Entry 8IMN (electron microscopy, 3.07 A resolution); this record covers chains 5 and J of the 40 polymer chains in the assembly.

Chain 5:
Molecule: CpcN
Organism: Anthocerotibacter panamensis
Sequence (1182 residues; each row starts with the number of its first residue):
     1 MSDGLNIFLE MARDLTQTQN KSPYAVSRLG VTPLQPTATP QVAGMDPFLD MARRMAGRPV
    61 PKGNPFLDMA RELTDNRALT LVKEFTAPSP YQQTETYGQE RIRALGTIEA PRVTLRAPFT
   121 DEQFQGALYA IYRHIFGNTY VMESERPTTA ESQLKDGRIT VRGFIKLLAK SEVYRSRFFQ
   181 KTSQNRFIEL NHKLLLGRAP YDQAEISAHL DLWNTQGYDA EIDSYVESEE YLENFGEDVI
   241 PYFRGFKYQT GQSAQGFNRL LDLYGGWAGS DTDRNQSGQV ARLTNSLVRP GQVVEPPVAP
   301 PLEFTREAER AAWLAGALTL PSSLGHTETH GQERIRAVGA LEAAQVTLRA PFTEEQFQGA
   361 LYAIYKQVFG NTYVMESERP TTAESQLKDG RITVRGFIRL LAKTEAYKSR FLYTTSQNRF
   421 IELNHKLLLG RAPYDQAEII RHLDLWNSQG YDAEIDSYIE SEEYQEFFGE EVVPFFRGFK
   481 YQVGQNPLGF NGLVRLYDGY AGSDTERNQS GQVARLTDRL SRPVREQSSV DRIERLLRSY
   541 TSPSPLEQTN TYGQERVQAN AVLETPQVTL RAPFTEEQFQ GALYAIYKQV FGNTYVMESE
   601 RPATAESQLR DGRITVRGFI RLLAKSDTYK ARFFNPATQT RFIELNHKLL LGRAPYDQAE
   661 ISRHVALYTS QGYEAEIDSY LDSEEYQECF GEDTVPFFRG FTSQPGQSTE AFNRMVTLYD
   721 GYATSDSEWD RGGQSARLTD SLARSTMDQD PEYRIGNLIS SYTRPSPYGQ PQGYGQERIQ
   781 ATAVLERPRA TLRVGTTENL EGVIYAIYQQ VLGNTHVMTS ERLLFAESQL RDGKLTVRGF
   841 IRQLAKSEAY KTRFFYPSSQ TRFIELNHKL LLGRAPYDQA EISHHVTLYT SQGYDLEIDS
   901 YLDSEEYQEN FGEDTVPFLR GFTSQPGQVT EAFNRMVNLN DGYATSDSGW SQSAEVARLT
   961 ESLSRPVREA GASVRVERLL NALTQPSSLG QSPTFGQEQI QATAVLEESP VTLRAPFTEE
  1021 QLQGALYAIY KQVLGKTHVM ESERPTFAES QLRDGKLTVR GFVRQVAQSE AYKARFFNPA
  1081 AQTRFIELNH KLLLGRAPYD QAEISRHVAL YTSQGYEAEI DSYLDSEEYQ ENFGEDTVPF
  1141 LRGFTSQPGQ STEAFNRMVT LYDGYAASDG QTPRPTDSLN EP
Not modelled in the structure: 1-46, 749-1182
Residues lining bound ligands:
  - phycocyanobilin (CYC), molecule 1: G98, Q99, F246, K247, Y248, Q252, S253, A254, F257
  - phycocyanobilin (CYC), molecule 2: R133, N138, T139, Y140, W267, A268, S270, T272, R274
  - phycocyanobilin (CYC), molecule 3: T149, S152, Q153, K155, D156, R158
  - phycocyanobilin (CYC), molecule 4: S183, Q184, N185, Q203, S207, L210, W213
  - phycocyanobilin (CYC), molecule 5: E328, G331, Q332, F479, K480, Y481, Q485, N486, P487, F490
  - phycocyanobilin (CYC), molecule 6: K366, N371, T372, Y373, Y500, A501, G502, S503, T505, R507
  - phycocyanobilin (CYC), molecule 7: T382, S385, Q386, K388, D389
  - phycocyanobilin (CYC), molecule 8: S416, Q417, N418, Q436, I440, L443, W446, R525
  - phycocyanobilin (CYC), molecule 9: G553, F701, T702, S703, Q707, S708, T709, F712
  - phycocyanobilin (CYC), molecule 10: Y584, K588, N593, T594, Y595, V596, R632, Y722, A723, S725, S727, W729
  - phycocyanobilin (CYC), molecule 11: T604, S607, Q608, D611
  - phycocyanobilin (CYC), molecule 12: T638, Q639, T640, Q658, S662, V665

Chain J:
Molecule: CpcB
Organism: Anthocerotibacter panamensis
Sequence (172 residues; each row starts with the number of its first residue):
     1 MNDVFTRAIA QADLKGSFLL ESDLDKLASF AKEGVKRLDA VAALTNNAPA IISDAAHKLF
    61 AEQQELIQPG GNAYPHRRMA ACLRDMEIIL RYVSYALLAG DASVLDDRCL NGLRETYNAL
   121 GTPTQSVARA VQLMKDAAMV HLKSTANVTV GDCSSLYSEA ATYFDKAAAS IA
Residues lining bound ligands:
  - phycocyanobilin (CYC), molecule 1: V35, K36, L38, D39, A42, L142, K143, S144, T145, V148, T149, V150, G151, D152, C153, Y157
  - phycocyanobilin (CYC), molecule 2: H57, F60, I67, Y74, P75, H76, M79
  - phycocyanobilin (CYC), molecule 3: L59, L66, N72, R77, R78, A81, C82, R84, D85, I88, Y92, R108, C109, L113, Y117, L120, T122, P123, S126, V127, A130

Interface between chain 5 and chain J:
Pairs across the interface (56; chain 5 residue first):
  E84(5) - Q64(J)
  E84(5) - Q68(J)  hydrogen bond (backbone-side chain)
  F85(5) - Q68(J)
  F85(5) - P69(J)
  T86(5) - P69(J)
  A87(5) - Q68(J)  hydrogen bond (backbone-side chain)
  A87(5) - P69(J)
  P88(5) - Q68(J)  hydrogen bond (backbone-side chain)
  P88(5) - P69(J)
  S89(5) - E65(J)
  S89(5) - P69(J)  hydrogen bond (backbone-backbone)
  S89(5) - G70(J)  hydrogen bond (side chain-backbone)
  S89(5) - G71(J)  hydrogen bond (side chain-backbone)
  P90(5) - E65(J)
  Y91(5) - E65(J)  hydrogen bond
  Y91(5) - L66(J)
  Y91(5) - G70(J)
  Y91(5) - P123(J)
  Q92(5) - G70(J)
  Q93(5) - G70(J)  hydrogen bond (backbone-backbone)
  Q93(5) - R78(J)  hydrogen bond
  Q93(5) - G121(J)
  T94(5) - R78(J)  hydrogen bond (backbone-side chain)
  E95(5) - P75(J)
  E95(5) - R77(J)  salt bridge
  E95(5) - R78(J)
  G98(5) - L120(J)
  Q99(5) - R77(J)
  R101(5) - N118(J)  hydrogen bond (side chain-backbone)
  R101(5) - A119(J)
  R101(5) - G121(J)
  I102(5) - A119(J)  hydrophobic
  Y248(5) - R84(J)
  Y248(5) - I88(J)
  Y248(5) - R91(J)  hydrogen bond
  G251(5) - R108(J)  hydrogen bond (backbone-side chain)
  Q252(5) - R108(J)  hydrogen bond (backbone-side chain)
  S253(5) - D107(J)
  S253(5) - R108(J)
  A254(5) - R108(J)  hydrogen bond (backbone-backbone)
  A254(5) - C109(J)
  A254(5) - L110(J)
  A254(5) - N111(J)
  A254(5) - G112(J)
  A254(5) - L113(J)  hydrophobic
  A254(5) - T116(J)
  Q255(5) - N111(J)
  Q255(5) - G112(J)
  Q255(5) - E115(J)
  F257(5) - T116(J)
  F257(5) - L120(J)  hydrophobic
  N258(5) - G112(J)  hydrogen bond (side chain-backbone)
  N258(5) - E115(J)
  N258(5) - T116(J)  hydrogen bond
  P290(5) - N111(J)
  G291(5) - N111(J)
Also at the interface, not in a pair above, chain 5 (29 interface residues in all): Y97, Y201, L261
Also at the interface, not in a pair above, chain J (29 interface residues in all): N72, Y92

Summary:
Chain 5 and chain J each contribute 29 residues to their interface, with 17 hydrogen bonds and 1 salt bridge.
Polar pairs include E95(5)-R77(J), E84(5)-Q68(J) and A87(5)-Q68(J). One phycocyanobilin molecule is bound
between chain 5 and chain J. Chain 5 binds 12 copies of phycocyanobilin.
Chain 5 is CpcN and chain J is CpcB, both from Anthocerotibacter panamensis; the structure, Rt1I-Rt1II,
Rt2'I-Rt2'II, Rt3I-Rt3II cylinder in cyanobacterial phycobilisome from Anthocerotibacter panamensis (Cluster
F), was determined by electron microscopy, deposited together with 8IMI, 8IMJ, 8IMK, 8IML, 8IMM and 8IMO.
